PDB entry 1NGY | X-ray diffraction, 2.20 A resolution | chains A and B

[Chain A]
Name: Mature Metal Chelatase Catalytic Antibody, Light chain
Organism: Mus musculus, Homo sapiens
Notes: fragment: Fab fragment; antibody fragment or engineered binder
Amino-acid sequence (213 residues; row label = number of the first residue in the row):
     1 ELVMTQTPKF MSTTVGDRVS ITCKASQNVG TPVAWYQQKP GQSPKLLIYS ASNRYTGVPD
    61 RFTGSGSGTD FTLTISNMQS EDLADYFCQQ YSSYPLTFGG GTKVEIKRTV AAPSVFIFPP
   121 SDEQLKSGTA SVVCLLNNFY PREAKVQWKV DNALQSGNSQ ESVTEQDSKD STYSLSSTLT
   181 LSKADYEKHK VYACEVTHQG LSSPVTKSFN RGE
Disulfides: Cys23-Cys88, Cys134-Cys194

[Chain B]
Name: Mature Metal Chelatase Catalytic Antibody, Heavy chain
Organism: Mus musculus, Homo sapiens
Notes: fragment: Fab fragment; antibody fragment or engineered binder
Amino-acid sequence (216 residues; row label = number of the first residue in the row):
     1 QVQLLESGAE LVKPGASVKL SCKASGYTFT SYWMHWVKQR PGRGLEWIGM IDPNSGGTKY
    61 NEKFKSKATL TVDKPSNTAY MQLSSLTSED SAVYYCTRRD MDYWGAGTTV TVSSASTKGP
   121 SVFPLAPSSK STSGGTAALG CLVKDYFPEP VTVSWNSGAL TSGVHTFPAV LQSSGLYSLS
   181 SVVTVPSSSL GTQTYICNVN HKPSNTKVDK KVEPKS
Disulfides: Cys22-Cys96, Cys141-Cys197

[Interface between chain A and chain B]
Residue-residue contacts (65):
  Tyr36(A) - Met101(B)
  Tyr36(A) - Trp104(B)
  Gln38(A) - Gln39(B)
  Gln38(A) - Tyr95(B)  hydrogen bond
  Gln42(A) - Tyr95(B)
  Ser43(A) - Tyr95(B)
  Ser43(A) - Trp104(B)
  Ser43(A) - Gly105(B)  hydrogen bond (side chain-backbone)
  Pro44(A) - Leu45(B)  hydrophobic
  Pro44(A) - Trp104(B)
  Leu46(A) - Asp100(B)
  Leu46(A) - Met101(B)
  Tyr55(A) - Asp102(B)
  Tyr55(A) - Tyr103(B)
  Phe87(A) - Leu45(B)  hydrophobic
  Gln89(A) - Met101(B)
  Tyr94(A) - Trp47(B)  hydrophobic
  Tyr94(A) - Met50(B)
  Tyr94(A) - Lys59(B)
  Pro95(A) - Trp47(B)  hydrophobic
  Pro95(A) - Asn61(B)
  Leu96(A) - His35(B)
  Leu96(A) - Trp47(B)
  Phe98(A) - Leu45(B)
  Ser114(A) - Ser133(B)
  Phe116(A) - Lys130(B)
  Phe116(A) - Ser131(B)
  Phe116(A) - Thr132(B)
  Phe116(A) - Ser133(B)
  Phe116(A) - Ala138(B)  hydrophobic
  Ile117(A) - Lys130(B)  hydrogen bond (backbone-backbone)
  Phe118(A) - Leu125(B)
  Phe118(A) - Ala126(B)
  Phe118(A) - Ser131(B)
  Phe118(A) - Ala138(B)
  Ser121(A) - Phe123(B)
  Ser121(A) - Pro124(B)
  Asp122(A) - Lys215(B)  salt bridge
  Glu123(A) - Phe123(B)
  Glu123(A) - Pro124(B)
  Gln124(A) - Phe123(B)
  Ser131(A) - Leu142(B)
  Ser131(A) - Lys144(B)
  Val133(A) - Leu125(B)  hydrophobic
  Leu135(A) - Phe167(B)  hydrophobic
  Leu135(A) - Val182(B)  hydrophobic
  Asn137(A) - His165(B)  hydrogen bond
  Asn137(A) - Thr184(B)
  Asn138(A) - His165(B)  hydrogen bond
  Gln160(A) - Val170(B)
  Glu161(A) - Val170(B)
  Ser162(A) - Phe167(B)
  Ser162(A) - Pro168(B)  hydrogen bond (side chain-backbone)
  Ser162(A) - Val170(B)
  Val163(A) - Pro168(B)
  Thr164(A) - Phe167(B)
  Ser174(A) - His165(B)  hydrogen bond
  Ser174(A) - Phe167(B)
  Leu175(A) - Phe167(B)
  Ser176(A) - Phe167(B)
  Ser176(A) - Ser180(B)  hydrogen bond
  Lys207(A) - Lys130(B)  hydrogen bond (side chain-backbone)
  Ser208(A) - Lys130(B)  hydrogen bond (backbone-side chain)
  Phe209(A) - Lys130(B)
  Glu213(A) - Ser216(B)
Other interface residues (no listed pair), chain A (43 interface residues in all): Gly100, Pro120, Thr129, Thr178, Thr180
Other interface residues (no listed pair), chain B (43 interface residues in all): Val37, Arg43, Gly44, Glu46, Ser129, Leu139, Leu171, Gln172, Lys210

[Overview]
Chain A and chain B each contribute 43 residues to their interface, with 10 hydrogen bonds and 1 salt bridge.
Polar contacts include Asp122(A)-Lys215(B), Gln38(A)-Tyr95(B) and Ser43(A)-Gly105(B).
Chain A is Mature Metal Chelatase Catalytic Antibody, Light chain and chain B is Mature Metal Chelatase
Catalytic Antibody, Heavy chain, both from Mus musculus, Homo sapiens; the structure, Chimeric Mature Fab
7g12-Apo, was determined by X-ray diffraction, deposited together with 1NGX, 1N7M, 1NGW and 1NGZ.
